Entry 7KKK (electron microscopy, 3.03 A resolution); this record covers chains A and F of the 6 polymer chains in the assembly.

# Chain A
Protein: Spike glycoprotein
Source organism: Severe acute respiratory syndrome coronavirus 2
Reference sequence: P0DTC2 (SPIKE_SARS2); residue numbers follow UniProt; this construct covers 1-1208
Amino-acid sequence (1288 residues; numbered 1 to 1288; the number before each row is that of its first residue):
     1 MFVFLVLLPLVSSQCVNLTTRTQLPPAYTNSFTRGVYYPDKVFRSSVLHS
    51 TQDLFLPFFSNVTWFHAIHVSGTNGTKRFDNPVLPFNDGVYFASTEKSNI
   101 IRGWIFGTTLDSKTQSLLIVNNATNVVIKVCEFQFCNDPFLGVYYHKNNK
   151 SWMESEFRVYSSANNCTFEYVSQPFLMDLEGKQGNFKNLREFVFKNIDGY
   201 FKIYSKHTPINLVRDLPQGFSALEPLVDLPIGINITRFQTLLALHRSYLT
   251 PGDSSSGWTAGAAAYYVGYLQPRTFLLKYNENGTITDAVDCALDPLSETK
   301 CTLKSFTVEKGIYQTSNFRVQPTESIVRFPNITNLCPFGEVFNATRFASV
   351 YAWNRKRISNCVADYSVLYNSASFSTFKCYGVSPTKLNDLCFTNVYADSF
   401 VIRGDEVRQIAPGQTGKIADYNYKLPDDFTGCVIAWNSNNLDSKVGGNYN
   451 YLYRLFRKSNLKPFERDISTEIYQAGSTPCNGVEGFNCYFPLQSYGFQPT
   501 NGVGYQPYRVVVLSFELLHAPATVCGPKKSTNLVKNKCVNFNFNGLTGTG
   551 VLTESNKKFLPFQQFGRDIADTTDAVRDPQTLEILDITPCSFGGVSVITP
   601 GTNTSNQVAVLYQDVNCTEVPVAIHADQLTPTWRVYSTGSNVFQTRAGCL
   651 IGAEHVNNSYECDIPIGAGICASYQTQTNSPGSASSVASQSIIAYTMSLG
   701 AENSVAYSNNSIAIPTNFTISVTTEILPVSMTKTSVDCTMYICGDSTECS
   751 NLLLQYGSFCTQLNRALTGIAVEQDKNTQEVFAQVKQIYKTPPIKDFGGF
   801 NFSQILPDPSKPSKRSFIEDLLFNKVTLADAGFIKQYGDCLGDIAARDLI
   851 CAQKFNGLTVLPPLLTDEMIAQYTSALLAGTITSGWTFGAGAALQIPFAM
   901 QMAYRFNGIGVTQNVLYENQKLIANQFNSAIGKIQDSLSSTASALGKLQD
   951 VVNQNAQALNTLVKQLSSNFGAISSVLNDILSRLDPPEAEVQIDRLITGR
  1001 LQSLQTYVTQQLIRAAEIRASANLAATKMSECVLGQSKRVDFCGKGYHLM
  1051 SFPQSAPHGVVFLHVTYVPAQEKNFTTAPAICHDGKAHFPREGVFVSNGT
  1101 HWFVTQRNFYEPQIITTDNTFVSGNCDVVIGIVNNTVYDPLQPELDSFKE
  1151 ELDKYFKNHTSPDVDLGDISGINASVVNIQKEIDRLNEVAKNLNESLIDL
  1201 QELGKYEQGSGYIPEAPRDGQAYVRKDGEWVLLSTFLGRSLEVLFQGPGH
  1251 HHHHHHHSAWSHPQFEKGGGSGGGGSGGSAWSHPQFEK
Disordered / not traced: 1-26, 70-79, 144-164, 173-185, 246-262, 621-640, 677-688, 828-853, 1148-1288
Construct notes: engineered mutation Gly682 (Arg in P0DTC2), Ser683 (Arg in P0DTC2), Ser685 (Arg in P0DTC2), Pro986 (Lys in P0DTC2), Pro987 (Val in P0DTC2); expression tag (1209-1288)
Disulfides: Cys131-Cys166, Cys291-Cys301, Cys336-Cys361, Cys379-Cys432, Cys391-Cys525, Cys480-Cys488, Cys538-Cys590, Cys617-Cys649, Cys662-Cys671, Cys738-Cys760, Cys743-Cys749, Cys1032-Cys1043, Cys1082-Cys1126
Covalently attached groups: N-acetylglucosamine (NAG) linked to Asn61, Asn165, Asn234, Asn282, Asn331, Asn603, Asn616, Asn657, Asn709, Asn717, Asn801, Asn1074, Asn1098, Asn1134
Swiss-Prot annotation at these positions:
  - region: Asn280 to Cys301 (Putative superantigen), Arg403 to Asp405 (Integrin-binding motif), Asn448 to Phe456 (Immunodominant HLA epitope recognized by the CD8+), Pro681, Ala684 (Putative superantigen), Ser816 to Tyr837 (Fusion peptide 1), Lys835 to Phe855 (Fusion peptide 2), Asp1163 to Glu1202 (Heptad repeat 2)
  - site: Arg815, Ser816 (Cleavage)
  - glycosylation: Asn17 (N-linked (GlcNAc...) (complex) asparagine), Asn61 (N-linked (GlcNAc...) (hybrid) asparagine), Asn74 (N-linked (GlcNAc...) (complex) asparagine), Asn122 (N-linked (GlcNAc...) (hybrid) asparagine), Asn149 (N-linked (GlcNAc...) (complex) asparagine), Asn165 (N-linked (GlcNAc...) (complex) asparagine), Asn234 (N-linked (GlcNAc...) (high mannose) asparagine), Asn282 (N-linked (GlcNAc...) (complex) asparagine), Thr323 (O-linked (GalNAc) threonine), Ser325 (O-linked (HexNAc...) serine), Asn331 (N-linked (GlcNAc...) (complex) asparagine), Asn343 (N-linked (GlcNAc...) (complex) asparagine), Asn603 (N-linked (GlcNAc...) (hybrid) asparagine), Asn616 (N-linked (GlcNAc...) (complex) asparagine), Asn657 (N-linked (GlcNAc...) (complex) asparagine), Thr676 (O-linked (GlcNAc...) threonine), Thr678 (O-linked (GlcNAc...) threonine), Asn709 (N-linked (GlcNAc...) (high mannose) asparagine), Asn717 (N-linked (GlcNAc...) (hybrid) asparagine), Asn801 (N-linked (GlcNAc...) (hybrid) asparagine) and 6 more in UniProt

# Chain F
Protein: Synthetic nanobody Nb6
Source organism: synthetic construct
Notes: antibody fragment or engineered binder
Amino-acid sequence (119 residues; each row starts with the number of its first residue):
     1 QVQLVESGGGLVQAGGSLRLSCAASGIIFGRNAMGWYRQAPGKERELVAG
    51 ITRRGSITYYADSVKGRFTISRDNAKNTVYLQMNSLKPEDTAVYYCAADP
   101 ASPAPGDYWGQGTQVTVSS
Disordered / not traced: 1
What the authors report for this chain:
  - mutagenesis - I27Y/P105Y (500-fold): increased binding to Spike glycoprotein (chain A)

# Chain A / chain F interface
Contacting residue pairs (11; chain A residue first):
  Phe342(A) with Pro105(F)
  Asn343(A) with Pro103(F), hydrogen bond (side chain-backbone); Pro105(F)
  Ser371(A) with Ser102(F); Ala104(F)
  Ser373(A) with Ser102(F); Ala104(F); Gly106(F); Asp107(F)
  Trp436(A) with Pro105(F)
  Asn440(A) with Tyr108(F)
Also at the interface, not in a pair above, chain A (7 interface residues in all): Phe374
Also at the interface, not in a pair above, chain F (8 interface residues in all): Trp109

# In short
Chain A and chain F form an interface of 7 and 8 residues respectively; the contacts include 1 hydrogen bond.
Its one hydrogen-bonded contact is Asn343(A)-Pro103(F). Covalently linked N-acetylglucosamine: at Asn61(A),
Asn165(A), Asn234(A), Asn282(A), Asn331(A) and Asn603(A) and 8 more. From the paper: I27Y/P105Y of chain F
increase binding to Spike glycoprotein (chain A).
Here chain A is Spike glycoprotein (Severe acute respiratory syndrome coronavirus 2) and chain F is Synthetic
nanobody Nb6 (synthetic construct). Entry 7KKK (SARS-CoV-2 Spike in complex with neutralizing nanobody Nb6)
was determined by electron microscopy, deposited together with 7KKJ and 7KKL.
